6UN1 - chain A; structure by X-ray diffraction, 2.26 A resolution.

[Chain A]
Protein: Peptidoglycan D, D-transpeptidase FtsI
From: Pseudomonas aeruginosa
Notes: EC 3.4.16.4
UniProtKB: Q51504 (Q51504_PSEAI); residues 50-579 here = UniProt positions 50-579
Amino-acid sequence (533 residues; numbered 47 to 579; the number before each row is that of its first residue):
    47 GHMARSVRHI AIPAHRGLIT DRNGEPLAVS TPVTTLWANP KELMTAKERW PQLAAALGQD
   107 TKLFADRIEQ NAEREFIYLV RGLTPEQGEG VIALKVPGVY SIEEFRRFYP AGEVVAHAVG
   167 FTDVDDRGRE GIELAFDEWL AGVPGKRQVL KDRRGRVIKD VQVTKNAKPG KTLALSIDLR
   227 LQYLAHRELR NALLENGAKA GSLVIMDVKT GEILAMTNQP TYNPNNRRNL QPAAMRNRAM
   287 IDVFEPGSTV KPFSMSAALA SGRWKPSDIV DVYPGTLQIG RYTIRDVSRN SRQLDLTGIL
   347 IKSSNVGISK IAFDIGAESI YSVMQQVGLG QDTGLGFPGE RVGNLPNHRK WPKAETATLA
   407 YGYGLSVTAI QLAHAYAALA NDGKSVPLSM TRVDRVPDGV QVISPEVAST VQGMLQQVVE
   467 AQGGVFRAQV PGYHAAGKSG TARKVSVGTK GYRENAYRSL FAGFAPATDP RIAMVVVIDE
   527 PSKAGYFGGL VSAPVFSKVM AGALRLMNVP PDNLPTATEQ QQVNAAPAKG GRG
Not modelled in the structure: 47-49, 491-500, 562-579
Glycans and other covalent adducts: temocillin (TJ7) linked to Ser294
Construct notes: expression tag (47-49)
Small-molecule neighbours: temocillin (TJ7; (2R,4S)-2-[(1S)-1-{[(2R)-2-carboxy-2-(thiophen-3-yl)acetyl]amino}-1-methoxy-2-oxoethyl]-5,5-dimethyl-1,3-thiazolidine-4 -carboxylic acid): Gly293, Lys297, Val333, Ser349, Asn351, Tyr407, Tyr409, Lys484, Ser485, Gly486, Thr487, Arg489, Tyr503, Tyr532, Phe533, Gly534, Gly535
What the authors report for this chain:
  - binding site for temocillin: Ser294, Ser349, Asn351, Tyr407, Tyr409, Lys484, Ser485, Thr487, Arg489, Tyr503, Tyr532, Phe533
  - catalytic residues: Ser294, Thr487
  - conformationally variable residues: Asn351, Tyr407, Arg489, Tyr503

[Overview]
Covalently linked temocillin: at Ser294. From the paper: catalytic residues Ser294 and Thr487; a binding site
for temocillin at Ser294, Ser349 and Asn351 among others.
Chain A is Peptidoglycan D, D-transpeptidase FtsI (Pseudomonas aeruginosa); the structure, Crystal structure
of Pseudomonas aeruginosa PBP3 in complex with temocillin, was determined by X-ray diffraction together with
6UN3 and 6UNB from the same study.
